7MR3 - chains B and C of the 5 polymer chains in the assembly; structure by electron microscopy, 3.60 A resolution.

== Chain B ==
Name: RecBCD enzyme subunit RecB
Organism: Escherichia coli (strain K12)
Notes: EC 3.1.11.5
Reference sequence: P08394 (RECB_ECOLI); numbering as in UniProt (aligned over 1-1180)
Amino-acid sequence (1180 residues; numbered 1 to 1180; the number before each row is that of its first residue):
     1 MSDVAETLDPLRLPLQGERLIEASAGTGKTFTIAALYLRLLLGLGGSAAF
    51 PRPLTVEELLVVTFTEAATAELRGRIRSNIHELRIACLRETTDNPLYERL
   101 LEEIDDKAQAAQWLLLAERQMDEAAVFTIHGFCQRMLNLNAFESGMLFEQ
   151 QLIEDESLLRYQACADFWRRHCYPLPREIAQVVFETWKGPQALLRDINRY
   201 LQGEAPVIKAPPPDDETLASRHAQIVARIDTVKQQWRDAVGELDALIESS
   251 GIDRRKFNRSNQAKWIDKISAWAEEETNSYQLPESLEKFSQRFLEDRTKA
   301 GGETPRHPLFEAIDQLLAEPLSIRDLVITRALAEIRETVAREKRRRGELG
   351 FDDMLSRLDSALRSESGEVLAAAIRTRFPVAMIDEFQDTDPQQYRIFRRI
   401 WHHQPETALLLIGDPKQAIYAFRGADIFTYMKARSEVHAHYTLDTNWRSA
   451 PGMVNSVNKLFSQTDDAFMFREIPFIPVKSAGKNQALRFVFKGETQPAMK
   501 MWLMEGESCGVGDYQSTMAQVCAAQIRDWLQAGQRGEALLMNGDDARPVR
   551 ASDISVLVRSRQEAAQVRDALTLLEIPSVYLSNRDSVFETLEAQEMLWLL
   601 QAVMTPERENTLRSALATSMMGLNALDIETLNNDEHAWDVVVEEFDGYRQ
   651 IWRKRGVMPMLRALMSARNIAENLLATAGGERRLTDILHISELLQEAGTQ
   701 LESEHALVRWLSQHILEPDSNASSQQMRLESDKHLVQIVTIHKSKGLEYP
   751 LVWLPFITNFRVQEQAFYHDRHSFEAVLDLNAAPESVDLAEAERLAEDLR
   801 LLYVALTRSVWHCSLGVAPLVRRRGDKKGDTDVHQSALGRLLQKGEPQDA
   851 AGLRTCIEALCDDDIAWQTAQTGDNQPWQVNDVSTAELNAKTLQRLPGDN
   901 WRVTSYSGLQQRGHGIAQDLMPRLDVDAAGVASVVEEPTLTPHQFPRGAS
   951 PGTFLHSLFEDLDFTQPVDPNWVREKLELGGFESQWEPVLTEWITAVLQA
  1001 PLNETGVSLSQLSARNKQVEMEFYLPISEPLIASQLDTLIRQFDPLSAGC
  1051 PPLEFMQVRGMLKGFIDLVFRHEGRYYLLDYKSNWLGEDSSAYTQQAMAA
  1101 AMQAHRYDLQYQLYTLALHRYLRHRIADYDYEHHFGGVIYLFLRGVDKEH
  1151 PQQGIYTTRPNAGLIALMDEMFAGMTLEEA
Unresolved in the structure: 1-4, 290-303, 911-938, 1175-1180
UniProt features mapped onto this chain:
  - DNA-binding region: Ile252 to Arg254, Val511, Gly512, Ser560, Arg561, Arg761
  - active site: Asp1080 (For nuclease activity)
  - binding site (ATP): Ala23 to Thr30, Trp447
  - binding site (Mg(2+)): His956, Asp1067, Asp1080, Tyr1081
  - mutagenesis: Lys29 (K29Q: Subunit loses ATPase and 3'-5' helicase activity, holoenzyme has 3-5 fold less helicase activity, 20-fold less processivity), Tyr803 (Y803H: Large decrease in recombination, loss of Chi hotspot activity, decreased RecB helicase rate, retains nuclease activity but not Chi-sequence specificity, does not load RecA), Val804 (V804E: Large decrease in recombination, loss of Chi hotspot activity, decreased RecB helicase rate, retains nuclease activity but not Chi-sequence specificity, does not load RecA), Thr807 (T807I: In recB-2109; absence of nuclease modification at Chi sites), Asp1067 (D1067A: Subunit loses nuclease activity), Asp1080 (D1080A: Loss of holoenzyme nuclease activity, retains full helicase activity, does not act at Chi, no loading of RecA on ssDNA and no recombinational repair)

== Chain C ==
Name: RecBCD enzyme subunit RecC
Organism: Escherichia coli (strain K12)
Notes: EC 3.1.11.5
Reference sequence: P07648 (RECC_ECOLI); residues 1-1122 here = UniProt positions 1-1122
Amino-acid sequence (1122 residues; row label = number of the first residue in the row):
     1 MLRVYHSNRLDVLEALMEFIVERERLDDPFEPEMILVQSTGMAQWLQMTL
    51 SQKFGIAANIDFPLPASFIWDMFVRVLPEIPKESAFNKQSMSWKLMTLLP
   101 QLLEREDFTLLRHYLTDDSDKRKLFQLSSKAADLFDQYLVYRPDWLAQWE
   151 TGHLVEGLGEAQAWQAPLWKALVEYTHQLGQPRWHRANLYQRFIETLESA
   201 TTCPPGLPSRVFICGISALPPVYLQALQALGKHIEIHLLFTNPCRYYWGD
   251 IKDPAYLAKLLTRQRRHSFEDRELPLFRDSENAGQLFNSDGEQDVGNPLL
   301 ASWGKLGRDYIYLLSDLESSQELDAFVDVTPDNLLHNIQSDILELENRAV
   351 AGVNIEEFSRSDNKRPLDPLDSSITFHVCHSPQREVEVLHDRLLAMLEED
   401 PTLTPRDIIVMVADIDSYSPFIQAVFGSAPADRYLPYAISDRRARQSHPV
   451 LEAFISLLSLPDSRFVSEDVLALLDVPVLAARFDITEEGLRYLRQWVNES
   501 GIRWGIDDDNVRELELPATGQHTWRFGLTRMLLGYAMESAQGEWQSVLPY
   551 DESSGLIAELVGHLASLLMQLNIWRRGLAQERPLEEWLPVCRDMLNAFFL
   601 PDAETEAAMTLIEQQWQAIIAEGLGAQYGDAVPLSLLRDELAQRLDQERI
   651 SQRFLAGPVNICTLMPMRSIPFKVVCLLGMNDGVYPRQLAPLGFDLMSQK
   701 PKRGDRSRRDDDRYLFLEALISAQQKLYISYIGRSIQDNSERFPSVLVQE
   751 LIDYIGQSHYLPGDEALNCDESEARVKAHLTCLHTRMPFDPQNYQPGERQ
   801 SYAREWLPAASQAGKAHSEFVQPLPFTLPETVPLETLQRFWAHPVRAFFQ
   851 MRLQVNFRTEDSEIPDTEPFILEGLSRYQINQQLLNALVEQDDAERLFRR
   901 FRAAGDLPYGAFGEIFWETQCQEMQQLADRVIACRQPGQSMEIDLACNGV
   951 QITGWLPQVQPDGLLRWRPSLLSVAQGMQLWLEHLVYCASGGNGESRLFL
  1001 RKDGEWRFPPLAAEQALHYLSQLIEGYREGMSAPLLVLPESGGAWLKTCY
  1051 DAQNDAMLDDDSTLQKARTKFLQAYEGNMMVRGEGDDIWYQRLWRQLTPE
  1101 TMEAIVEQSQRFLLPLFRFNQS
Unresolved in the structure: 1122
UniProt features mapped onto this chain:
  - natural variant: Gln647 to Leu655 (sequence variant, change not given here; In recC-1004)
  - mutagenesis: Gln38 (Q38A: Acts at variant Chi sequences), Leu64 (L64A: Does not act at Chi), Trp70 (W70A: Does not act at Chi), Asp133 (D133A: Does not act at Chi), Leu134 (L134A: Acts at variant Chi sequences), Asp136 (D136A: Does not act at Chi), Gln137 (Q137A: Acts at variant Chi sequences), Arg142 (R142A: Acts at variant Chi sequences), Arg186 (R186A/C/H: Does not act at Chi), Asp705 (D705A/H: Acts at variant Chi sequences)

== Chain B / chain C interface ==
Residue-residue contacts - 224 pairs, chain B then chain C:
  Ala70(B) with Phe743(C)
  Glu71(B) with Phe743(C)
  Arg73(B) with Asp682(C)
  Arg77(B) with Gln749(C); Asp753(C), salt bridge
  Ile85(B) with Gln757(C)
  Arg89(B) with Ala351(C), hydrogen bond (side chain-backbone); Gly352(C); Phe358(C); Asp770(C), salt bridge
  Gln112(B) with Gln293(C)
  Arg119(B) with Pro298(C); Ala301(C); Ser302(C); Arg713(C)
  Gln120(B) with Arg709(C)
  Asp122(B) with Gln688(C), hydrogen bond (backbone-side chain); Arg709(C), salt bridge; Arg713(C), salt bridge; Val746(C)
  Glu123(B) with Arg709(C), salt bridge
  Leu139(B) with Gly693(C)
  Ala141(B) with Tyr114(C)
  Phe142(B) with Leu110(C), hydrophobic; Leu111(C), hydrophobic; Tyr114(C), hydrophobic; Leu127(C), hydrophobic; Trp164(C), hydrophobic
  Gly145(B) with Lys123(C), hydrogen bond (backbone-side chain)
  Met146(B) with Tyr114(C)
  Leu147(B) with Tyr114(C); Arg122(C); Lys123(C); Gln126(C)
  Phe148(B) with Tyr114(C); Gln126(C), hydrogen bond (backbone-side chain); Phe694(C), hydrophobic
  Glu149(B) with Gln126(C); Lys130(C)
  Tyr161(B) with Thr867(C)
  Gln162(B) with Arg464(C)
  Asp166(B) with Leu516(C)
  Trp168(B) with Phe870(C), hydrophobic; Phe912(C), hydrophobic
  Arg169(B) with Trp504(C); Pro517(C); Thr867(C); Glu868(C), salt bridge; Phe870(C)
  Arg170(B) with Leu514(C); Glu515(C), hydrogen bond (side chain-backbone); Leu516(C); Pro517(C)
  Cys172(B) with Phe912(C)
  Tyr173(B) with Glu868(C); Phe870(C); Tyr909(C), hydrophobic
  Arg177(B) with Glu918(C), salt bridge
  Ala180(B) with Ala911(C), hydrophobic; Ile915(C)
  Gln181(B) with Ile915(C)
  Phe184(B) with Ile915(C), hydrophobic
  Lys188(B) with Ile871(C)
  Pro190(B) with Phe870(C), hydrophobic
  Arg345(B) with Arg122(C), hydrogen bond (backbone-side chain); Asp462(C), salt bridge
  Glu365(B) with His113(C), salt bridge
  Leu591(B) with Gln1091(C); Arg1095(C)
  Gln594(B) with Glu860(C)
  Leu597(B) with Glu860(C)
  Trp598(B) with Phe857(C), hydrophobic; Arg858(C)
  Asn610(B) with Asn856(C), hydrogen bond
  Arg613(B) with Leu853(C); Gln854(C), hydrogen bond (side chain-backbone); Val855(C)
  Ser614(B) with Val855(C); Asn856(C), hydrogen bond (side chain-backbone); Phe857(C)
  Ala617(B) with Val855(C), hydrophobic; Phe857(C); Arg1092(C), hydrogen bond (backbone-side chain)
  Thr618(B) with Phe857(C); Arg1092(C), hydrogen bond (backbone-side chain)
  Ser619(B) with Arg1092(C); Arg1095(C)
  Met620(B) with His817(C)
  Met621(B) with His817(C)
  Gly622(B) with His817(C)
  Leu623(B) with Phe820(C); Arg1092(C), hydrogen bond (backbone-side chain)
  Asn624(B) with Ser818(C), hydrogen bond; Glu819(C); Phe820(C); Gln822(C)
  Ala625(B) with Phe820(C); Leu853(C)
  Leu626(B) with Gln822(C); Leu824(C), hydrophobic
  Ile628(B) with Leu853(C), hydrophobic
  Glu629(B) with Leu824(C); Arg852(C), salt bridge
  Asn632(B) with Leu853(C), hydrogen bond (side chain-backbone)
  Arg655(B) with Gly427(C), hydrogen bond (side chain-backbone)
  Met658(B) with Ala424(C), hydrophobic
  Pro659(B) with Ala424(C); Gly427(C); Ser428(C)
  Arg662(B) with Ser428(C), hydrogen bond; Glu805(C)
  Ser666(B) with Glu805(C)
  Ala671(B) with Trp806(C), hydrophobic
  Glu672(B) with Pro808(C); Ala809(C); Gln812(C); Ala813(C), hydrogen bond (side chain-backbone); Gly814(C), hydrogen bond (side chain-backbone)
  Asn673(B) with Lys815(C); His817(C)
  Leu674(B) with His817(C)
  Leu675(B) with Phe789(C), hydrophobic; Ala809(C)
  Ala676(B) with Gly814(C); Ala816(C)
  Thr677(B) with Ala816(C); His817(C), hydrogen bond (side chain-backbone)
  Leu684(B) with Phe789(C), hydrophobic
  Leu688(B) with Met787(C), hydrophobic
  Glu692(B) with Gln383(C)
  Gln695(B) with Pro420(C); Ala424(C)
  Thr699(B) with Pro420(C)
  Gln700(B) with His448(C)
  Glu702(B) with His448(C); Pro449(C)
  Arg709(B) with Asp475(C), salt bridge; Arg494(C)
  Leu716(B) with Glu860(C)
  Ala722(B) with Gln737(C)
  Gln725(B) with Gln737(C), hydrogen bond
  Met727(B) with Arg786(C)
  Arg728(B) with Gln737(C), hydrogen bond (side chain-backbone); Arg786(C), hydrogen bond (backbone-side chain)
  Leu729(B) with Arg786(C)
  Ser731(B) with Asn739(C)
  Leu888(B) with Pro791(C), hydrophobic; Tyr794(C)
  Asn889(B) with Tyr794(C); Gln800(C), hydrogen bond (backbone-side chain); Leu807(C)
  Ala890(B) with Tyr794(C), hydrophobic; Ser801(C); Arg804(C), hydrogen bond (backbone-side chain); Leu807(C)
  Lys891(B) with Glu398(C), salt bridge; Gln800(C); Ser801(C); Tyr802(C), hydrogen bond
  Thr892(B) with Glu398(C); Arg804(C), hydrogen bond
  Leu893(B) with Leu394(C), hydrophobic; Glu398(C); Tyr802(C)
  Arg895(B) with Leu397(C), hydrogen bond (side chain-backbone); Asp400(C); Pro401(C), hydrogen bond (side chain-backbone); Leu403(C)
  Pro897(B) with Leu397(C); Tyr434(C)
  Gly898(B) with Pro405(C)
  Asp899(B) with Pro405(C)
  Trp901(B) with Arg406(C); Ala656(C)
  Val903(B) with Ala656(C)
  Ser950(B) with Glu606(C)
  Leu979(B) with Glu613(C); Gln617(C)
  Arg1015(B) with Asp28(C)
  Asn1016(B) with Phe30(C)
  Lys1017(B) with Phe30(C)
  Gln1018(B) with Phe30(C), hydrogen bond (side chain-backbone); Asn59(C)
  Met1021(B) with Asn59(C), hydrogen bond
  Glu1022(B) with Gln47(C), hydrogen bond; Ala57(C); Ala58(C)
  Phe1023(B) with Ile56(C), hydrophobic; Ala57(C); Ala58(C), hydrophobic
  Tyr1024(B) with Gln44(C), hydrogen bond; Gln47(C); Met48(C), hydrophobic; Ser51(C), hydrogen bond (backbone-side chain); Ile56(C); Ala57(C)
  Leu1025(B) with Gly55(C)
  Pro1026(B) with Ser51(C); Gly55(C)
  Met1061(B) with Met48(C)
  Val1069(B) with Phe30(C)
  Phe1070(B) with Phe30(C), hydrophobic
  Arg1071(B) with Asp28(C), salt bridge; Pro29(C)
  Tyr1076(B) with Pro29(C); Phe30(C), hydrophobic
  Ala1117(B) with Ile56(C)
  Arg1120(B) with Gly55(C), hydrogen bond (side chain-backbone); Ile56(C)
  Tyr1121(B) with Pro29(C), hydrogen bond (side chain-backbone); Ile56(C); Ala58(C); Asn59(C), hydrogen bond
  Arg1123(B) with Arg25(C), hydrogen bond (backbone-side chain)
  His1124(B) with Arg25(C), hydrogen bond (backbone-side chain); Phe54(C)
  Arg1125(B) with Arg25(C), hydrogen bond (backbone-side chain); Leu26(C); Asp28(C); Pro29(C); Glu31(C), hydrogen bond (side chain-backbone)
  Ile1126(B) with Arg25(C), hydrogen bond (backbone-side chain); Pro29(C), hydrophobic
  Ala1127(B) with Arg25(C)
Interface residues without a listed pair, chain B (148 interface residues in all): Gly74, His81, Leu88, Glu90, Glu118, Met121, Asn138, Ala165, Leu175, Pro176, Val183, Gly189, Arg344, Gln562, Thr572, Glu681, Arg683, Thr685, Glu696, Ser712, Gln713, Glu717, Glu730, Asp732, Thr885, Glu887, Arg902, Leu1122, Asp1128
Interface residues without a listed pair, chain C (149 interface residues in all): Pro32, Gln52, Val353, Glu387, Phe421, Val425, Ala429, Asp432, Arg445, Thr610, Gly657, Pro686, Leu692, Ile736, Asp738, Glu750, Asp790, Gln795, Pro796, Ala803, Ser811, Phe848, Thr859, Glu863, Glu914, Met1079, Ile1088, Gln1096

== Overview ==
Chain B and chain C form an interface of 148 and 149 residues respectively; the contacts include 41 hydrogen
bonds and 13 salt bridges. Polar contacts include Arg77(B)-Asp753(C), Arg89(B)-Asp770(C) and
Asp122(B)-Arg709(C).
Here chain B is RecBCD enzyme subunit RecB and chain C is RecBCD enzyme subunit RecC, both from Escherichia
coli (strain K12). Entry 7MR3 (Cryo-EM structure of RecBCD-DNA complex with docked RecBNuc and stabilized
RecD) was determined by electron microscopy (same publication as 7MR0, 7MR1, 7MR2 and 7MR4).
